PDB entry 6NBY | electron microscopy, 3.10 A resolution | chains D and F of the 18 polymer chains in the assembly

== Chain D ==
Name: NAD(P)H-quinone oxidoreductase chain 4 1
Organism: Thermosynechococcus elongatus BP-1
Notes: EC 1.6.5.-
UniProt: Q8DKY0 (NU4C1_THEEB); numbering as in UniProt (aligned over 1-529)
Sequence (529 residues; numbered 1 to 529; the number before each row is that of its first residue):
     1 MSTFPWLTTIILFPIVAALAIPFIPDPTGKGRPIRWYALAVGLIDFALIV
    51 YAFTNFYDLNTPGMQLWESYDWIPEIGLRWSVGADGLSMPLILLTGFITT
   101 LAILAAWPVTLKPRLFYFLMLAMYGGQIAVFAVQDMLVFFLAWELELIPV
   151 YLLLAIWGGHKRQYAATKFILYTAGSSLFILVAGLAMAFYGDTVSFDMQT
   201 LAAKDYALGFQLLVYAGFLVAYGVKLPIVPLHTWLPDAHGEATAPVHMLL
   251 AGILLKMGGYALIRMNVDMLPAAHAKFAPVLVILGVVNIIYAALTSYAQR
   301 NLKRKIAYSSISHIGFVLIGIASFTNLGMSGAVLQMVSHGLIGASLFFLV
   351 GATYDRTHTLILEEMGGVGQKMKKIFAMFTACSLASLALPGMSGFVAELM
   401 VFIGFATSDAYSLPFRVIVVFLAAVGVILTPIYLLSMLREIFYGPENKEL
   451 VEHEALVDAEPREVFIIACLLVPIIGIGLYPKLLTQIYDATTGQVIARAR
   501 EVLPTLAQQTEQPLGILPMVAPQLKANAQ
Disordered / not traced: 1, 506-529

== Chain F ==
Name: NADH dehydrogenase subunit 5
Organism: Thermosynechococcus elongatus BP-1
UniProt: Q8DKX9 (Q8DKX9_THEEB); residue numbers follow UniProt; this construct covers 1-656
Sequence (656 residues; row label = number of the first residue in the row):
     1 MEPLYQYAWLIPVLPLLGALIVGFGLIAFSETTSKLRRPSAIFIMALMAI
    51 AMGHSLTLFWSQVQGHLPYTQMIEWAAAGNLHIAMGYVIDPLAALMLVIV
   101 TTVAFLVMLYSDGYMAHDPGYVRFFAYLSLFGSSMLGLVVSPNLVQVYIF
   151 WELVGMCSYLLIGFWYDRKSAAEAAQKAFVTNRVGDFGLLLGMVGLFWAT
   201 GTFDFAGMGDRLTELVNTGLLSPSLAAILAILVFLGPVAKSAQFPLHVWL
   251 PDAMEGPTPISALIHAATMVAAGVFLIARMFPVFEQLPQVMTTIAWTGAF
   301 TAFMGATIAITQNDIKKSLAYSTISQLGYMVMGMGVGAYSAGLFHLMTHA
   351 YFKAMLFLGSGSVIHSMEGVVGHNPDLAQDMRYMGGLRKYMPITGATFLV
   401 GCLAISGVPPFAGFWSKDEILGAVFHANPAMWLLTWLTAGLTAFYMFRMY
   451 FMTFEGKFRNVPPERQEHHDHHSHHAAVPHESPWTMTLPLVVLAIPSTLI
   501 GFVGTPFNNLFEVFIHAPGEEKVAEHAVDLTEFLILGGSSVGIGLMGITV
   551 AYLMYLKGTPSPQAIAKAIQPLYQFSLHKWYFDELYEAVFIKGCRRLARQ
   601 VLEVDYNVVDGVVNLTGFVTMVTGEGLKYLQNGRAQFYALIVLLAVLGFV
   651 IFSVQT
Disordered / not traced: 656

== How chain D and chain F interact ==
Residue-residue contacts (97):
  Y164(D) with D610(F); N614(F), hydrogen bond
  K168(D) with D610(F), salt bridge; V613(F)
  Y172(D) with V613(F), hydrophobic
  H232(D) with D605(F), salt bridge
  T233(D) with D605(F); V609(F); D610(F); V613(F)
  Y291(D) with V601(F), hydrogen bond (side chain-backbone); V604(F); D605(F), hydrogen bond (side chain-backbone)
  L294(D) with A598(F)
  T295(D) with V601(F); L602(F)
  Y297(D) with C594(F); R595(F)
  A298(D) with A598(F); R599(F); L602(F)
  Q299(D) with L602(F)
  Y308(D) with D605(F), hydrogen bond
  N326(D) with A78(F); G79(F)
  L327(D) with A78(F), hydrophobic; L81(F), hydrophobic
  G369(D) with Y166(F)
  Q370(D) with D167(F)
  K373(D) with Y166(F), hydrogen bond
  K374(D) with L26(F), hydrogen bond (side chain-backbone); I27(F), hydrogen bond (side chain-backbone); A28(F); S30(F)
  A377(D) with I27(F), hydrophobic
  T380(D) with L160(F)
  L384(D) with M156(F), hydrophobic
  L387(D) with F179(F), hydrophobic; R183(F), hydrogen bond (backbone-side chain)
  A388(D) with R183(F), hydrogen bond (backbone-side chain)
  L389(D) with E152(F); M156(F), hydrophobic
  P390(D) with Y148(F); I149(F); E152(F); L153(F)
  F395(D) with Y148(F), hydrophobic; I149(F), hydrophobic
  L399(D) with M193(F), hydrophobic
  M400(D) with A76(F), hydrophobic
  F402(D) with L190(F), hydrophobic; V194(F)
  I403(D) with V194(F), hydrophobic; F197(F), hydrophobic; F203(F), hydrophobic
  A406(D) with W198(F)
  T407(D) with L81(F); F197(F)
  R416(D) with W198(F)
  V417(D) with W198(F), hydrophobic
  V420(D) with L191(F)
  F421(D) with F187(F), hydrophobic; L191(F), hydrophobic
  A424(D) with F187(F); L191(F), hydrophobic
  V427(D) with R183(F); L190(F), hydrophobic
  I428(D) with V184(F), hydrophobic; F187(F), hydrophobic
  P431(D) with F179(F), hydrophobic; R183(F)
  I432(D) with Q176(F), hydrogen bond (backbone-side chain); V180(F), hydrophobic
  L435(D) with Y159(F); Q176(F); F179(F), hydrophobic
  S436(D) with Q176(F), hydrogen bond
  L438(D) with Y159(F)
  R439(D) with A172(F); E173(F); Q176(F), hydrogen bond
  Y443(D) with Y159(F), hydrogen bond; G163(F); Y166(F), hydrophobic; A172(F), hydrophobic
  G444(D) with Y166(F), hydrogen bond (backbone-backbone); D167(F)
  P445(D) with D167(F); K169(F)
  V464(D) with I27(F)
  G478(D) with W75(F)
  L479(D) with W75(F)
  P481(D) with W75(F); A76(F), hydrophobic
  K482(D) with W75(F); A76(F); A77(F)
Also at the interface, not in a pair above, chain D (63 interface residues in all): T325, F376, M378, G391, V396, L413, V425, F442, Y480, T485
Also at the interface, not in a pair above, chain F (51 interface residues in all): E74, R168, L597

== Summary ==
Chain D and chain F form an interface of 63 and 51 residues respectively; the contacts include 14 hydrogen
bonds and 2 salt bridges. Polar pairs include K168(D)-D610(F), H232(D)-D605(F) and Y164(D)-N614(F).
Here chain D is NAD(P)H-quinone oxidoreductase chain 4 1 and chain F is NADH dehydrogenase subunit 5, both
from Thermosynechococcus elongatus BP-1. Entry 6NBY (T.elongatus NDH (composite model)) was determined by
electron microscopy (same publication as 6NBQ and 6NBX).
